Entry 8G0D (electron microscopy, 2.90 A resolution); this record covers chains B and G of the 20 polymer chains in the assembly.

# Chain B
Molecule: ATP synthase subunit alpha
From: Mycolicibacterium smegmatis MC2 155
Notes: EC 7.1.2.2
UniProtKB: A0R202 (ATPA_MYCS2); numbering as in UniProt (aligned over 1-548)
Chain sequence (548 residues; row label = number of the first residue in the row):
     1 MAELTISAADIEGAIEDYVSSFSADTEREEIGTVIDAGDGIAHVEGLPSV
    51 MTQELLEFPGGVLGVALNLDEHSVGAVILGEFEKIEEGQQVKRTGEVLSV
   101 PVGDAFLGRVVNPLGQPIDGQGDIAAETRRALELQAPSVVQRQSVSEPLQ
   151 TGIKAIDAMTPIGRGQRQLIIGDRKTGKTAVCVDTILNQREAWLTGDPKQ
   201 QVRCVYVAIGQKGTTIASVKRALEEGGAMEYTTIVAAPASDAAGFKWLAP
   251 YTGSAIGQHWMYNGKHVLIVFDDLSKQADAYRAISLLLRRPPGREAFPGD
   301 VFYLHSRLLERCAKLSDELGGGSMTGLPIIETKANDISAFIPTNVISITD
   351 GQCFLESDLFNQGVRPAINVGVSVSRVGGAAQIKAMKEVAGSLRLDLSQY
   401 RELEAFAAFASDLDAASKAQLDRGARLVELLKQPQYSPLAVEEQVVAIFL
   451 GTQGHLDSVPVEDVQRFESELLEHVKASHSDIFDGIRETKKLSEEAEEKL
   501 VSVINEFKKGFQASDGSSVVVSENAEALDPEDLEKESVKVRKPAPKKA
Disordered / not traced: 1-8, 23-28, 516-532, 546-548
Swiss-Prot annotation at these positions:
  - binding site (ATP): Gly-172 to Thr-179
  - site: Ser-373 (Required for activity)
Small-molecule neighbours: ATP (adenosine-5'-triphosphate): Asp-173, Arg-174, Lys-175, Thr-176, Gly-177, Lys-178, Thr-179, Ala-180, Arg-365, Pro-366, Gln-433, Pro-434, Gln-435

# Chain G
Molecule: ATP synthase gamma chain
From: Mycolicibacterium smegmatis MC2 155
UniProtKB: A0R201 (ATPG_MYCS2); residue numbers follow UniProt; this construct covers 1-307
Chain sequence (307 residues; numbered 1 to 307; the number before each row is that of its first residue):
     1 MAATLRELRGRIRSAGSIKKITKAQELIATSRIAKAQARVEAARPYAAEI
    51 TNMLTELAGASALDHPLLVERKQPKRAGVLVVSSDRGLCGAYNANVLRRA
   101 EELFSLLRDEGKDPVLYVVGRKALGYFSFRQRTVVESWTGFSERPTYENA
   151 REIADTLVNAFMAGADDEGDDAGADGILGVDELHIVFTEFRSMLSQTAVA
   201 RRAAPMEVEYVGEVETGPRTLYSFEPDPETLFDALLPRYIATRVYAALLE
   251 AAASESASRRRAMKSATDNADDLIKALTLAANRERQAQITQEISEIVGGA
   301 NALAGSK
Disordered / not traced: 1-3, 164-176, 214-221, 304-307

# How chain B and chain G interact
Pairs across the interface (20):
  Leu-533(B) / Ala-200(G)
  Glu-534(B) / Ala-200(G)  hydrogen bond (backbone-backbone)
  Glu-534(B) / Arg-201(G)
  Glu-534(B) / Arg-202(G)  hydrogen bond (backbone-backbone)
  Glu-536(B) / Arg-202(G)  hydrogen bond (backbone-backbone)
  Glu-536(B) / Met-206(G)
  Glu-536(B) / Glu-207(G)  hydrogen bond (backbone-backbone)
  Ser-537(B) / Glu-207(G)
  Val-538(B) / Glu-207(G)  hydrogen bond (backbone-backbone)
  Val-538(B) / Val-208(G)
  Val-538(B) / Glu-209(G)  hydrogen bond (backbone-backbone)
  Lys-539(B) / Thr-55(G)
  Lys-539(B) / Glu-209(G)
  Val-540(B) / Thr-55(G)
  Val-540(B) / Gly-59(G)
  Val-540(B) / Glu-209(G)  hydrogen bond (backbone-backbone)
  Arg-541(B) / Val-211(G)
  Lys-542(B) / Tyr-210(G)
  Lys-542(B) / Val-211(G)  hydrogen bond (backbone-backbone)
  Pro-543(B) / Val-211(G)
Interface residues without a listed pair, chain B (11 interface residues in all): Lys-535
Interface residues without a listed pair, chain G (13 interface residues in all): Gly-212, Glu-213

# In short
Chain B and chain G form an interface of 11 and 13 residues respectively; the contacts include 8 hydrogen
bonds. The backbones hydrogen-bond at Glu-534(B)/Ala-200(G), Glu-534(B)/Arg-202(G) and Glu-536(B)/Arg-202(G).
Chain B binds ATP. Curated annotation (UniProt) lists 8 ATP-binding residues on chain B.
Chain B is ATP synthase subunit alpha and chain G is ATP synthase gamma chain, both from Mycolicibacterium
smegmatis MC2 155; the structure, Cryo-EM structure of TBAJ-876-bound Mycobacterium smegmatis ATP synthase
rotational state 2 (backbone model), was determined by electron microscopy (same publication as 8G07, 8G08,
8G09, 8G0A, 8G0B, 8G0C and 8G0E).
